PDB entry 3LDM | X-ray diffraction, 2.60 A resolution | chains C and D of the 5 polymer chains in the assembly

== Chain C (and D) ==
Molecule: Pancreatic trypsin inhibitor
From: Bos taurus
Notes: chain D of this document is another copy of the same molecule, construct and numbering; everything in this record applies to it too
UniProtKB: P00974 (BPT1_BOVIN); residues 1-58 here correspond to UniProt positions 36-93 (UniProt number = residue number + 35)
Amino-acid sequence (58 residues; numbered 1 to 58; the number before each row is that of its first residue):
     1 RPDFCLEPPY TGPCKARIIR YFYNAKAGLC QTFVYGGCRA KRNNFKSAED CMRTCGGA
Disordered / not traced: 57-58
UniProt features mapped onto this chain:
  - site: Lys15, Ala16 (Reactive bond for trypsin)
Disulfide bonds: Cys5-Cys55, Cys14-Cys38, Cys30-Cys51

== Interface between chain C and chain D ==
Contacting residue pairs (13; chain C residue first):
  Cys14(C) - Val34(D)  hydrophobic
  Lys15(C) - Ala16(D)
  Lys15(C) - Arg17(D)  hydrogen bond (backbone-side chain)
  Ala16(C) - Arg17(D)
  Arg17(C) - Arg17(D)
  Tyr35(C) - Thr32(D)  hydrogen bond
  Gly36(C) - Val34(D)
  Gly37(C) - Ile19(D)
  Gly37(C) - Thr32(D)  hydrogen bond (backbone-side chain)
  Gly37(C) - Phe33(D)  hydrogen bond (backbone-backbone)
  Gly37(C) - Val34(D)
  Cys38(C) - Thr32(D)
  Lys46(C) - Tyr21(D)
Other interface residues (no listed pair), chain C (12 interface residues in all): Ile18, Arg20, Arg39
Other interface residues (no listed pair), chain D (10 interface residues in all): Thr11, Cys14, Lys15

== In short ==
12 residues of chain C and 10 residues of chain D are in contact, with 4 hydrogen bonds. Polar contacts
include Lys15(C)-Arg17(D), Tyr35(C)-Thr32(D) and Gly37(C)-Thr32(D).
Chain C and chain D are both Pancreatic trypsin inhibitor (Bos taurus); the structure, Crystal structure of
aprotinin in complex with sucrose octasulfate: unusual interactions and implication for heparin binding, was
determined by X-ray diffraction (same publication as 3LDJ and 3LDI).
